4TTS - chain A; structure by X-ray diffraction, 2.00 A resolution.

== Chain A ==
Name: 10-formyltetrahydrofolate dehydrogenase
From: Danio rerio
Notes: EC 1.5.1.6
UniProt: E3NZ06 (E3NZ06_DANRE); residue numbers follow UniProt; this construct covers 1-311
Sequence (318 residues; each row starts with the number of its first residue):
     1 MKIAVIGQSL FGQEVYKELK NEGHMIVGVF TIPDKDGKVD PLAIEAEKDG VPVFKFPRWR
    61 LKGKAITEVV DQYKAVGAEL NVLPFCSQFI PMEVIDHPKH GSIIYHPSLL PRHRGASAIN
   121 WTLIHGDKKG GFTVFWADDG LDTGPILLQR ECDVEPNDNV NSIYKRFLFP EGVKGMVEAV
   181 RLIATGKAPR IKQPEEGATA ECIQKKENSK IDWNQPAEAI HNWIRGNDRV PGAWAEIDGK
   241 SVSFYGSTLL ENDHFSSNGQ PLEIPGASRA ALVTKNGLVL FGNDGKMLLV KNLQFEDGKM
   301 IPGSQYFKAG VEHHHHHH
Disordered / not traced: 309-318
Construct notes: engineered mutation Ala200 (Tyr in E3NZ06); expression tag (312-318)
Small-molecule neighbours: 6DD (N-(4-{[(2-amino-4-hydroxyquinazolin-6-yl)methyl](formyl)amino}benzoyl)-L-glutamic acid): Arg58, Leu83, Cys86, Ser87, Gln88, Phe89, Ile90, Met92, Ile95, Ile104, His106, Gly115, Ala116, Phe135, Asp138, Gly140, Leu141, Asp142, Lys205
What the authors report for this chain:
  - binding site for 6DD: Ile90, Gly140, Asp142
  - catalytic residues: His106, Ser108, Asp142 (proposed by the authors, not directly observed)
  - mutagenesis - F89A (about 85%), R114A: decreased catalytic activity
  - mutagenesis - K205A: unchanged catalytic activity

== Summary ==
Ligands of chain A: compound 6DD. From the paper: catalytic residues His106, Ser108 and Asp142; F89A and R114A
reduce catalytic activity.
Chain A is 10-formyltetrahydrofolate dehydrogenase (Danio rerio); the structure, Crystal structure of the
hydrolase domain of 10-formyltetrahydrofolate dehydrogenase (Y200A) complex with 10-formyl-5,8-dideazafolate,
was determined by X-ray diffraction (same publication as 4QPC, 4QPD, 4R8V, 4TS4 and 4TT8).
